PDB entry 5KIS | X-ray diffraction, 2.40 A resolution | chains A and B

Chain A:
Name: YenB
Source organism: Yersinia entomophaga
Reference sequence: B6A880 (B6A880_9ENTR); numbering as in UniProt (aligned over 1-1487)
Amino-acid sequence (1491 residues; each row starts with the number of its first residue; numbers below 1 keep their minus sign (Gly-3 is residue -3)):
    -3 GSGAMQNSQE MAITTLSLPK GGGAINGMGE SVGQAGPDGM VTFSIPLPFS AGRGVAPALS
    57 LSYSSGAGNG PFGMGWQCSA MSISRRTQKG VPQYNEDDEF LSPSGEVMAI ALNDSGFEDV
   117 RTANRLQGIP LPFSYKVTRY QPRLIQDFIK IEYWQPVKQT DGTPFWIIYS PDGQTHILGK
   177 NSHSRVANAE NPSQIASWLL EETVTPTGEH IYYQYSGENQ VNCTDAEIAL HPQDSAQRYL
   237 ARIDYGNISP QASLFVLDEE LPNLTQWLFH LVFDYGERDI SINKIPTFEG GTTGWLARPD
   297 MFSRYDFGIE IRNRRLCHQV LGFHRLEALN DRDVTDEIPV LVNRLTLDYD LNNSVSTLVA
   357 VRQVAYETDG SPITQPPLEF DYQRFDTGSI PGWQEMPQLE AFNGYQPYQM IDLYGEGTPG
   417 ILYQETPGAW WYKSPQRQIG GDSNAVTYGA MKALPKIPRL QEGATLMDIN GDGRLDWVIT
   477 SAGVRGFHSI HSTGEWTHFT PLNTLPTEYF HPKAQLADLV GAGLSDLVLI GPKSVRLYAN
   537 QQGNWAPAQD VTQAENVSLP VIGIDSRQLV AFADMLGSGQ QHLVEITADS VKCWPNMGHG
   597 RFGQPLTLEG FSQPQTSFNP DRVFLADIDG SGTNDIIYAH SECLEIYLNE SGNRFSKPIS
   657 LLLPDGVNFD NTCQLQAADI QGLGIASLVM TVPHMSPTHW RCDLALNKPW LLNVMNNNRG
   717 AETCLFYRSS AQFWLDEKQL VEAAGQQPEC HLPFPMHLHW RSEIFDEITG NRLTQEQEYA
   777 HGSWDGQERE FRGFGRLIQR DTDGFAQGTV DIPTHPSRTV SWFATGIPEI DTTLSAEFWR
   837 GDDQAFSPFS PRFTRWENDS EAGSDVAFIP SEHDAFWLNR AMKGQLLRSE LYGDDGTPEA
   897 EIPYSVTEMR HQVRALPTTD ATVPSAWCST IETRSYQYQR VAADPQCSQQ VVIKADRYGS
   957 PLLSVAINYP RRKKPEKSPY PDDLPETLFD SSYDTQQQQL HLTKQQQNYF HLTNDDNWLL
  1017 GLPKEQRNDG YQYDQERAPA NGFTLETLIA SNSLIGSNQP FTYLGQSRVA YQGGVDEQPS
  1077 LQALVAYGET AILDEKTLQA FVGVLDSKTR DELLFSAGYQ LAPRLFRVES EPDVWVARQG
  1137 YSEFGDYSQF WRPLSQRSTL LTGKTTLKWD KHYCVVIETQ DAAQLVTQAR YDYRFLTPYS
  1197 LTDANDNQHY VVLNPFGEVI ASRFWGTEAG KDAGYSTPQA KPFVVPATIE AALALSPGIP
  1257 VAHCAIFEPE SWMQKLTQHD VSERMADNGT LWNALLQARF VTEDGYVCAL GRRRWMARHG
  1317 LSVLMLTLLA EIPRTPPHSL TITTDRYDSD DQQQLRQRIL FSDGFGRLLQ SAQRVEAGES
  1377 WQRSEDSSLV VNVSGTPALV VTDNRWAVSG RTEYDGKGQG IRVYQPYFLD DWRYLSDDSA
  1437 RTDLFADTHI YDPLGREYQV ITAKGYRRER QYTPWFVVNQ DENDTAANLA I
Not modelled in the structure: -3 to 6, 19, 458-459, 479-490, 537-551, 857-858, 1485-1487
Sequence notes: expression tag (-3 to 0)
Bound ions: Na+ site 1: Asp464, Asn466, Asp468, Arg470, Asp472; Ca2+ site 1: Asp623, Asp625, Ser627, Thr629, Asp631; Na+ site 2: Asn1203, Thr1223 (shared with Lys163(B), Asn166(B) of chain B); Ca2+ site 2: Asp1480 (shared with Thr9(B) of chain B)

Chain B:
Name: RHS2
Source organism: Yersinia entomophaga
Amino-acid sequence (965 residues; each row starts with the number of its first residue):
     1 MSTSLFSRTP KVTVFDNRGL TARDIAYHRH PDAPEVTNER ITPHQYDARG FLTQSADPRL
    61 HDAGRVNFSY LTDLAGGVLR TQGADNGTSV SLNDVAGRPF IVVSHISATD EGTEDRSLAV
   121 TRTWQYEDAA LPGRPLNVTE QISTEVARIT ERFVYAGNTG AEKTLNLAGL CVRHYDTAGL
   181 VQTDSIALTG VSLSVTRRLL KDADNPDTVA DWQGEGASAW NDLLSGEEYV TLTTADATGT
   241 VLTTTDAKGN IQRVRYDVAG LLSGSWLTVR DRTEQVIVKS LTYSAAGQKQ REDHGNGVVI
   301 TYTYEAETQR LTGIRTERPA GHASGAKVLQ DLRYEYDPVG NVLKITNDAE ATRFWSNQKV
   361 VPENTYTYDS LYQLVSATGR EMANVGQQGS RLPSATVPFP TDSSAYTSYT RTYTYDEASN
   421 LTQIRHSPAT RSGYTTNITV SNRSNRAVLS NLTENAADVD ALFTAGGQQT QLQPGLGLVW
   481 TARNELLKVT PVMRDGSADD SENYRYDGGS QRILKVSVQK TGNSAQTQRA LYLPGLELRS
   541 AKNGDTETES LQVITVGEAS RAQVRMLHWE SGRPDGITDD KVRYSYDNLT GSSVLELDSD
   601 GKLISMEEYY PYGGTAVWTV RSAVEANYKT VRYSGKERDA TGLYYYGYRY YQPWAGRWLS
   661 ADPAGSVDGL NLYRMVRNNP VAWKDNDGRI PINTMIPPPP PMMGGNPPPP PPMMGGNPPP
   721 PPPVAGGNPP PPPSMPGQQN GAKKNWVIKE DPALYKQQGG EYPYYSSFTI ALQKLNISHY
   781 DSIIDMDNFI SKWAEIGRNM KPAARDISHD KFIEVQKTLG KIDAEWSGYH SADVNETFRG
   841 DTPVISNSYS WLAEFINESE GKSDTVQKSM DLEIKSPLIM STAKDPKMGY VSGKTIMWHF
   901 DLEPGHAGVS EGLYASEGEV TFPLYNRMKI TSLQYLPEGR SYMDNPEQYG TSHRYIIKAR
   961 MLPRS
Not modelled in the structure: 1-3, 110-112, 493-498, 522-523, 690-965
Bound ions: Ca2+: Thr9 (shared with Asp1480(A) of chain A); Na+: Lys163, Asn166 (shared with Asn1203(A), Thr1223(A) of chain A)

How chain A and chain B interact:
Residue-residue contacts (184; chain A residue first):
  Gln942(A) - Asp16(B)  hydrogen bond (side chain-backbone)
  Gln942(A) - Asn17(B)  hydrogen bond (side chain-backbone)
  Gln942(A) - Arg18(B)
  Gln942(A) - Gly19(B)
  Asn964(A) - Asn17(B)  hydrogen bond (backbone-side chain)
  Asn964(A) - Arg18(B)
  Tyr965(A) - Asn17(B)  hydrogen bond (backbone-side chain)
  Asp979(A) - Arg8(B)
  Pro981(A) - Tyr27(B)
  Thr983(A) - Tyr27(B)
  Thr983(A) - Glu39(B)  hydrogen bond
  Leu984(A) - Val12(B)  hydrophobic
  Leu984(A) - Tyr27(B)
  Leu984(A) - Glu39(B)
  Ser987(A) - Arg23(B)  hydrogen bond (backbone-side chain)
  Ser987(A) - Ile25(B)
  Ser987(A) - Glu39(B)  hydrogen bond
  Ser987(A) - Ile41(B)
  Ser988(A) - Val14(B)
  Tyr989(A) - Arg23(B)  hydrogen bond (backbone-side chain)
  Asp990(A) - Ala22(B)
  Asp990(A) - Arg23(B)  salt bridge
  Gln992(A) - Asp16(B)
  Gln992(A) - Asn17(B)
  Gln992(A) - Ala22(B)
  Gln992(A) - His44(B)  hydrogen bond (side chain-backbone)
  Gln992(A) - Gln45(B)
  Gln992(A) - Tyr46(B)  hydrogen bond (side chain-backbone)
  Gln993(A) - Val14(B)
  Gln993(A) - Phe15(B)  hydrogen bond (side chain-backbone)
  Gln993(A) - Asp16(B)
  Gln993(A) - Asn17(B)
  Gln995(A) - Asn17(B)  hydrogen bond (backbone-side chain)
  His997(A) - Asn17(B)
  His997(A) - Arg18(B)
  Leu1060(A) - Leu74(B)
  Ala1087(A) - Leu74(B)
  Ile1088(A) - Asp73(B)
  Ile1088(A) - Leu74(B)  hydrogen bond (backbone-backbone)
  Leu1089(A) - Leu74(B)
  Leu1089(A) - Leu79(B)  hydrophobic
  Asp1090(A) - Leu74(B)
  Thr1093(A) - Thr72(B)
  Thr1093(A) - Leu74(B)
  Thr1093(A) - Leu79(B)
  Ala1096(A) - Leu79(B)  hydrophobic
  Ala1096(A) - Arg80(B)
  Ala1096(A) - Val90(B)
  Phe1097(A) - Val90(B)  hydrophobic
  Gly1099(A) - Glu114(B)
  Gly1099(A) - Arg116(B)
  Val1100(A) - Val90(B)  hydrophobic
  Val1100(A) - Val103(B)  hydrophobic
  Val1100(A) - Ile106(B)  hydrophobic
  Val1100(A) - Glu114(B)
  Val1100(A) - Arg116(B)  hydrogen bond (backbone-side chain)
  Leu1109(A) - Ile101(B)  hydrophobic
  Leu1110(A) - Leu92(B)  hydrophobic
  Ser1112(A) - Phe100(B)
  Ala1113(A) - Asp94(B)
  Ala1113(A) - Val95(B)  hydrogen bond (backbone-backbone)
  Ala1113(A) - Phe100(B)
  Gly1114(A) - Val95(B)
  Tyr1115(A) - Asn93(B)  hydrogen bond (side chain-backbone)
  Tyr1115(A) - Asp94(B)
  Tyr1115(A) - Val95(B)  hydrophobic
  Ala1133(A) - Val95(B)  hydrophobic
  Arg1153(A) - Ala129(B)
  Thr1155(A) - Val95(B)
  Thr1155(A) - Ala96(B)
  Leu1156(A) - Ala129(B)
  Leu1157(A) - Asp94(B)
  Leu1157(A) - Val95(B)  hydrophobic
  Leu1157(A) - Arg98(B)
  Leu1157(A) - Ala129(B)
  Thr1158(A) - Arg98(B)
  Thr1158(A) - Ala129(B)
  Thr1158(A) - Leu131(B)
  Thr1158(A) - Pro132(B)
  Gly1159(A) - Ala129(B)  hydrogen bond (backbone-backbone)
  Gly1159(A) - Leu131(B)  hydrogen bond (backbone-backbone)
  Ala1178(A) - Ala130(B)
  Ala1178(A) - Leu131(B)
  Ala1178(A) - Pro132(B)
  Ala1179(A) - Pro132(B)
  Ala1179(A) - Arg134(B)
  Gln1180(A) - Asn158(B)  hydrogen bond (backbone-side chain)
  Leu1181(A) - Asn158(B)
  Leu1181(A) - Ala168(B)  hydrophobic
  Leu1181(A) - Gly169(B)
  Ala1200(A) - Lys163(B)
  Asn1201(A) - Glu162(B)
  Asn1201(A) - Lys163(B)
  Asn1201(A) - Asn166(B)
  Asn1201(A) - Leu167(B)  hydrogen bond (side chain-backbone)
  Asn1201(A) - Ala168(B)  hydrogen bond (side chain-backbone)
  Asp1202(A) - Lys163(B)  salt bridge
  Asn1203(A) - Asn166(B)  hydrogen bond
  Asn1203(A) - Leu188(B)
  Phe1220(A) - Ala237(B)
  Gly1222(A) - Leu188(B)
  Thr1223(A) - Lys163(B)
  Thr1223(A) - Thr164(B)
  Thr1223(A) - Asn166(B)  hydrogen bond (backbone-side chain)
  Thr1223(A) - Leu188(B)
  Glu1224(A) - Thr164(B)  hydrogen bond (backbone-backbone)
  Glu1224(A) - Asn166(B)
  Glu1224(A) - Ala187(B)
  Glu1224(A) - Leu188(B)  hydrogen bond (side chain-backbone)
  Glu1224(A) - Leu193(B)
  Ala1225(A) - Thr164(B)  hydrogen bond (backbone-backbone)
  Ala1225(A) - Leu165(B)  hydrophobic
  Gly1226(A) - Thr164(B)  hydrogen bond (backbone-backbone)
  Ala1229(A) - Leu188(B)
  Gly1230(A) - Leu188(B)
  Tyr1231(A) - Ala237(B)
  Asp1341(A) - Asp236(B)
  Asp1341(A) - Ala237(B)  hydrogen bond (backbone-backbone)
  Asp1341(A) - Thr238(B)
  Arg1342(A) - Asp236(B)
  Arg1342(A) - Ala237(B)
  Arg1342(A) - Leu242(B)
  Tyr1343(A) - Leu188(B)
  Tyr1343(A) - Thr189(B)
  Gln1348(A) - Arg255(B)  hydrogen bond
  Gln1350(A) - Arg255(B)
  Gln1350(A) - Tyr256(B)  hydrogen bond (side chain-backbone)
  Gln1350(A) - Asp257(B)
  Gln1350(A) - Val258(B)  hydrogen bond (side chain-backbone)
  Leu1351(A) - Val258(B)
  Arg1352(A) - Asp236(B)  salt bridge
  Arg1352(A) - Thr238(B)
  Arg1352(A) - Val258(B)
  Arg1352(A) - Gly260(B)
  Arg1370(A) - Val258(B)
  Arg1370(A) - Ala259(B)
  Val1371(A) - Val258(B)
  Glu1372(A) - Asp257(B)
  Glu1372(A) - Val258(B)  hydrogen bond (side chain-backbone)
  Ala1403(A) - Ala285(B)
  Gln1421(A) - Ala306(B)
  Gln1421(A) - Glu307(B)  hydrogen bond (side chain-backbone)
  Gln1421(A) - Gln309(B)  hydrogen bond
  Pro1422(A) - Ala285(B)
  Pro1422(A) - Ala286(B)
  Pro1422(A) - Gln309(B)
  Tyr1423(A) - Ala285(B)
  Phe1424(A) - Tyr283(B)
  Phe1424(A) - Ser284(B)
  Phe1424(A) - Ala285(B)
  Phe1441(A) - Ala306(B)  hydrophobic
  Phe1441(A) - Glu307(B)
  Lys1460(A) - Glu305(B)  salt bridge
  Lys1460(A) - Glu307(B)
  Tyr1462(A) - Pro338(B)
  Pro1470(A) - Phe15(B)
  Trp1471(A) - Val14(B)
  Trp1471(A) - Phe15(B)  hydrogen bond (backbone-backbone)
  Trp1471(A) - Asp16(B)
  Trp1471(A) - Asn17(B)
  Phe1472(A) - Thr13(B)
  Val1473(A) - Val12(B)
  Val1473(A) - Thr13(B)  hydrogen bond (backbone-backbone)
  Val1473(A) - Phe15(B)  hydrophobic
  Val1474(A) - Pro10(B)  hydrophobic
  Val1474(A) - Lys11(B)
  Val1474(A) - Val12(B)  hydrophobic
  Asn1475(A) - Pro10(B)
  Asn1475(A) - Lys11(B)  hydrogen bond (backbone-backbone)
  Asp1477(A) - Val339(B)
  Asp1477(A) - Tyr372(B)  hydrogen bond
  Glu1478(A) - Pro338(B)
  Glu1478(A) - Val339(B)
  Asn1479(A) - Phe6(B)
  Asn1479(A) - Asp337(B)  hydrogen bond
  Asn1479(A) - Pro338(B)
  Asn1479(A) - Val339(B)  hydrogen bond (side chain-backbone)
  Asn1479(A) - Tyr372(B)
  Asp1480(A) - Phe6(B)
  Asp1480(A) - Thr9(B)  hydrogen bond
  Asp1480(A) - Pro10(B)
  Asp1480(A) - Tyr372(B)
  Ala1483(A) - Ser4(B)
  Ala1483(A) - Ser7(B)
Interface residues without a listed pair, chain A (100 interface residues in all): Pro966, Leu996, Gln1028, Thr1058, Tyr1059, Gly1061, Gln1095, Asp1177, Trp1221, Lys1227, Thr1340, Gln1369, Ser1405, Ala1459, Thr1469, Gln1476
Interface residues without a listed pair, chain B (93 interface residues in all): Ala48, Arg49, Leu71, Ala75, Glu127, Asp128, Gly133, Gly157, Ser185, Ile186, Thr308

Summary:
The interface between chain A and chain B involves 100 residues on one side and 93 on the other; the contacts
include 41 hydrogen bonds and 4 salt bridges. Polar contacts include Asp990(A)-Arg23(B), Asp1202(A)-Lys163(B)
and Arg1352(A)-Asp236(B).
Chain A is YenB and chain B is RHS2, both from Yersinia entomophaga; the structure, YenB/RHS2 complex, was
determined by X-ray diffraction.
